1R4A - chains E and G of the 8 polymer chains in the assembly; structure by X-ray diffraction, 2.30 A resolution.

== Chain E (and G) ==
Name: Golgi autoantigen, golgin subfamily A member 4
Source organism: Homo sapiens
Notes: fragment: GRIP Domain (Residue 2172-2222); chain G of this document is another copy of the same molecule, construct and numbering; everything in this record applies to it too
UniProt: Q13439 (GOGA4_HUMAN); numbering as in UniProt (aligned over 2172-2222)
Chain sequence (51 residues; row label = number of the first residue in the row):
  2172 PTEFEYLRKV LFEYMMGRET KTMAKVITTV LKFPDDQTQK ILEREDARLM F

== How chain E and chain G interact ==
Contacting residue pairs - 27 pairs, chain E then chain G:
  Phe2175(E) - Phe2175(G)  hydrophobic
  Phe2175(E) - Leu2202(G)  hydrophobic
  Arg2179(E) - Leu2202(G)
  Arg2179(E) - Phe2204(G)
  Leu2182(E) - Leu2202(G)  hydrophobic
  Phe2183(E) - Gln2208(G)
  Phe2183(E) - Ile2212(G)  hydrophobic
  Tyr2185(E) - Tyr2185(G)  hydrophobic
  Tyr2185(E) - Met2186(G)
  Met2186(E) - Tyr2185(G)
  Met2186(E) - Phe2204(G)  hydrophobic
  Met2186(E) - Ile2212(G)  hydrophobic
  Met2186(E) - Arg2215(G)
  Met2187(E) - Lys2211(G)
  Met2187(E) - Ile2212(G)  hydrophobic
  Met2187(E) - Arg2215(G)
  Gly2188(E) - Arg2215(G)
  Ile2198(E) - Met2186(G)  hydrophobic
  Leu2202(E) - Arg2179(G)
  Leu2202(E) - Leu2182(G)  hydrophobic
  Phe2204(E) - Arg2179(G)
  Phe2204(E) - Met2186(G)  hydrophobic
  Gln2208(E) - Phe2183(G)
  Lys2211(E) - Met2187(G)
  Arg2215(E) - Met2186(G)
  Arg2215(E) - Met2187(G)
  Arg2215(E) - Gly2188(G)
Interface residues without a listed pair, chain E (16 interface residues in all): Leu2178, Ile2212
Interface residues without a listed pair, chain G (17 interface residues in all): Ile2198, Thr2199, Lys2203

== In short ==
Chain E and chain G form an interface of 16 and 17 residues respectively.
Both chains are Golgi autoantigen, golgin subfamily A member 4 (Homo sapiens). Entry 1R4A (Crystal Structure
of GTP-bound ADP-ribosylation Factor Like Protein 1 (Arl1) and GRIP Domain of Golgin245 COMPLEX) was
determined by X-ray diffraction.
